6HZ9 - chains J and N of the 14 polymer chains in the assembly; structure by electron microscopy, 4.80 A resolution (low resolution: residue-level contacts below are approximate; hydrogen-bond / salt-bridge calls are withheld).

[Chain J]
Name: 5-methylcytosine-specific restriction enzyme B
From: Escherichia coli (strain K12)
Notes: EC 3.1.21.-
Reference sequence: P15005 (MCRB_ECOLI); numbering as in UniProt (aligned over 162-459)
Chain sequence (307 residues; each row starts with the number of its first residue):
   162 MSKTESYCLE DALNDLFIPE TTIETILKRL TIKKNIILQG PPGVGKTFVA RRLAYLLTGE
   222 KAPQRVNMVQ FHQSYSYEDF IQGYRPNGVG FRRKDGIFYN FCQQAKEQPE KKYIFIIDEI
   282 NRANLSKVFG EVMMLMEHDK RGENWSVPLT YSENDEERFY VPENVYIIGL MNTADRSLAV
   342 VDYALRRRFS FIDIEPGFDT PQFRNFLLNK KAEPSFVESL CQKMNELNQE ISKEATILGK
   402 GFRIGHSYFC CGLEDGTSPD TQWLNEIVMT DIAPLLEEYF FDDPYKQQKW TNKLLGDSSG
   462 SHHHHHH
Not modelled in the structure: 162-173, 458-468
Construct notes: expression tag (460-468)
Residues lining bound ligands:
  - GDP (guanosine-5'-diphosphate): D176, L177, F178, P202, P203, G204, V205, G206, K207, T208, F209, F367, H407, S408, C411, C412
  - GMP-PNP (GNP; phosphoaminophosphonic acid-guanylate ester): E298, D300, K301, A345, R348, R349
Swiss-Prot annotation at these positions:
  - binding site (GTP): G201 to T208, D300 to G303, N333 to D336
From the paper describing this entry:
  - mutagenesis - R348A: decreased catalytic activity
  - mutagenesis - R283A: abolished catalytic activity on GTP (citing earlier work)

[Chain N]
Name: Protein McrC
From: Escherichia coli (strain K12)
Reference sequence: P15006 (MCRC_ECOLI); numbering as in UniProt (aligned over 1-348)
Chain sequence (348 residues; each row starts with the number of its first residue):
     1 MEQPVIPVRN IYYMLTYAWG YLQEIKQANL EAIPGNNLLD ILGYVLNKGV LQLSRRGLEL
    61 DYNPNTEIIP GIKGRIEFAK TIRGFHLNHG KTVSTFDMLN EDTLANRIIK STLAILIKHE
   121 KLNSTIRDEA RSLYRKLPGI STLHLTPQHF SYLNGGKNTR YYKFVISVCK FIVNNSIPGQ
   181 NKGHYRFYDF ERNEKEMSLL YQKFLYEFCR RELTSANTTR SYLKWDASSI SDQSLNLLPR
   241 METDITIRSS EKILIVDAKY YKSIFSRRMG TEKFHSQNLY QLMNYLWSLK PENGENIGGL
   301 LIYPHVDTAV KHRYKINGFD IGLCTVNLGQ EWPCIHQELL DIFDEYLK
Not modelled in the structure: 1-2, 22-27, 268-271
From the paper describing this entry:
  - catalytic residues: D244, D257, K259 (proposed by the authors, not directly observed)

[Chain J / chain N interface]
Contacting residue pairs (27):
  E239(J) - K73(N)
  Y245(J) - G71(N)
  Y245(J) - I72(N)
  R246(J) - P70(N)
  P247(J) - P70(N)
  F252(J) - G71(N)
  F252(J) - G90(N)
  F252(J) - K91(N)
  F252(J) - T92(N)
  K288(J) - M98(N)
  R337(J) - K136(N)
  S338(J) - K136(N)
  L339(J) - S54(N)
  L339(J) - L58(N)
  L339(J) - L133(N)
  L339(J) - K136(N)
  L339(J) - L137(N)
  A340(J) - L58(N)
  A340(J) - E101(N)
  V341(J) - L60(N)
  V342(J) - R55(N)
  V342(J) - R56(N)
  Y344(J) - R55(N)
  T397(J) - E129(N)
  E439(J) - R135(N)
  F442(J) - R135(N)
  D443(J) - R131(N)
Other interface residues (no listed pair), chain J (20 interface residues in all): S237, I398, Y440
Other interface residues (no listed pair), chain N (21 interface residues in all): L87

[In short]
20 residues of chain J and 21 residues of chain N are in contact. Ligands of chain J: GMP-PNP and GDP. Curated
annotation (UniProt) lists 16 GTP-binding residues on chain J. From the paper: catalytic residues D244(N),
D257(N) and K259(N); R348A of chain J reduces catalytic activity.
Here chain J is 5-methylcytosine-specific restriction enzyme B and chain N is Protein McrC, both from
Escherichia coli (strain K12). Entry 6HZ9 (Structure of McrBC without DNA binding domains (Class 5)) was
determined by electron microscopy, deposited together with 6HZ4, 6HZ5, 6HZ6, 6HZ7 and 6HZ8.
